6U0U - chains C and A of the 13 polymer chains in the assembly; structure by electron microscopy, 4.16 A resolution (low resolution: residue-level contacts below are approximate; hydrogen-bond / salt-bridge calls are withheld).

[Chain C]
Molecule: Tubulin alpha chain
From: Tetrahymena thermophila
Reference sequence: P41351 (TBA_TETTH); residue numbers follow UniProt; this construct covers 1-449
Amino-acid sequence (449 residues; numbered 1 to 449; the number before each row is that of its first residue):
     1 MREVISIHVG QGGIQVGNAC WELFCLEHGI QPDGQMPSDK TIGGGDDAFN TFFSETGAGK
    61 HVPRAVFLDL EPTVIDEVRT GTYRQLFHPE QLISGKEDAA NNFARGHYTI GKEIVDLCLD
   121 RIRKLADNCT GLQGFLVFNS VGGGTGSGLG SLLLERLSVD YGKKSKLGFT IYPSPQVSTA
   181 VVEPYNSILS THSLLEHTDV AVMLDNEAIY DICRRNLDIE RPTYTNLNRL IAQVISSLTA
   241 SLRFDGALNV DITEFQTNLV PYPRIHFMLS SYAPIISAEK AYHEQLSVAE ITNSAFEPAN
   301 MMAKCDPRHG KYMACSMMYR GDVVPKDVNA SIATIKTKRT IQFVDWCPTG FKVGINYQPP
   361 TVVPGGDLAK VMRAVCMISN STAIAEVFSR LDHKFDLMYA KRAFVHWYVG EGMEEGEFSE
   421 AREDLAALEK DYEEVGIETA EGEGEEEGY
Disordered / not traced: 38-47, 440-449
Curated features (UniProtKB/Swiss-Prot):
  - active site: Glu254
  - binding site (GTP): Gln11, Glu71, Ser140, Gly144, Thr145, Thr179, Asn206, Asn228
  - binding site (Mg(2+)): Glu71
  - site: Tyr449 (Involved in polymerization)
  - modified residue: Lys40 (N6-acetyllysine)
Ligand contacts: GTP (guanosine-5'-triphosphate): Gly10, Gln11, Gly12, Gln15, Val16, Asp69, Glu71, Asp98, Ala99, Ala100, Ser140, Gly142, Gly143, Gly144, Thr145, Gly146, Ile171, Thr179, Glu183, Asn206, Tyr224, Leu227, Asn228

[Chain A]
Molecule: Protofilament ribbon protein
From: Tetrahymena thermophila (strain SB210)
Reference sequence: Q240R7 (Q240R7_TETTS); residue numbers follow UniProt; this construct covers 1-280
Amino-acid sequence (280 residues; each row starts with the number of its first residue):
     1 MKELSQIIDK QISQLNLFGK IKKRKRQSNI YKMSGNTNSD FNRTNYQHKE QIIRCGISSL
    61 KCLDGEDLNQ GNRRRLQQLQ QRDWIEQQIR EKEERKRQED EEKKAFEQQT LHINMMRGDL
   121 EDNLNQKRRN WEKNTKEFNI QQRNEKLDYE RSSHLDNQAQ NQYHITYCNT NNFQTENTGT
   181 CTSAFGPHRV IPYHWKGMNP QQKKDIILEQ DQQRHEREIL KNLERDEDKA FSNQTEHNRF
   241 MLINLERQKN RQHRQRMDEI KEFNLLAAKE QKIKLKHMYD
Disordered / not traced: 1-59, 173-280

[Interface between chain C and chain A]
Residue-residue contacts (16):
  Ser277(C) with Lys146(A)
  Ala278(C) with Asn139(A); Gln142(A); Arg143(A)
  Glu279(C) with Arg143(A)
  Ala281(C) with Lys136(A)
  Tyr282(C) with Lys136(A)
  Val362(C) with Phe138(A)
  Gly366(C) with Gln142(A)
  Asp367(C) with Lys146(A)
  Ala369(C) with Asn139(A)
  Lys370(C) with Thr135(A); Phe138(A); Asn139(A)
  Met372(C) with Glu132(A); Thr135(A)
Interface residues without a listed pair, chain C (16 interface residues in all): Leu217, Glu284, Val324, Leu368, Arg373
Interface residues without a listed pair, chain A (11 interface residues in all): Arg128, Trp131, Ile140

[Summary]
The interface between chain C and chain A involves 16 residues on one side and 11 on the other. Bound to chain
C: GTP. From UniProt: active-site residue Glu254(C), 8 GTP-binding residues and Mg2+-binding residue Glu71(C)
on chain C.
Here chain C is Tubulin alpha chain (Tetrahymena thermophila) and chain A is Protofilament ribbon protein
(Tetrahymena thermophila (strain SB210)). Entry 6U0U (Protofilament Ribbon Flagellar Proteins Rib43a-L) was
determined by electron microscopy together with 6U0H and 6U0T from the same study.
